PDB entry 8JPQ | X-ray diffraction, 2.70 A resolution | chains A and B

[Chain A]
Molecule: 3C-like proteinase nsp5
Source organism: Severe acute respiratory syndrome coronavirus 2
Notes: EC 3.4.22.69
Reference sequence: P0DTD1 (R1AB_SARS2); residues 1-302 here correspond to UniProt positions 3264-3565 (UniProt number = residue number + 3263)
Chain sequence (302 residues; row label = number of the first residue in the row):
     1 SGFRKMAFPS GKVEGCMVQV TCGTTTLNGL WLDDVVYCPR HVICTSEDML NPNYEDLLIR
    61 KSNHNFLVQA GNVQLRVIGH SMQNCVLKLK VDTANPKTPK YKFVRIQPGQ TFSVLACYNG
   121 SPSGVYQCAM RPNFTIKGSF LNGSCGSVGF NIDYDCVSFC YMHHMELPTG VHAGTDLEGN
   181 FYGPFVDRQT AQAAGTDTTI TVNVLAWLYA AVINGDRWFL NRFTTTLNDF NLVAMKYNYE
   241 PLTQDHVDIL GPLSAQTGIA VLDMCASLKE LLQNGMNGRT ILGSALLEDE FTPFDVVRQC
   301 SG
Curated features (UniProtKB/Swiss-Prot):
  - active site: H41 (For 3CL-PRO activity), C145 (Nucleophile)
  - cross-link (Glycyl lysine isopeptide (Lys-Gly)): K5 (interchain with G-Cter in ubiquitin), K90 (interchain with G-Cter in ubiquitin)

[Chain B]
Molecule: Ace-ala-ile-V3E
Chain sequence (4 residues; row label = number of the first residue in the row):
     1 XAIX
Modified residues: ACE (acetyl group) at position 1; V3E ((2S)-2-azanyl-3-(2-hydroxyphenyl)propanoic acid) at position 4

[Interface between chain A and chain B]
Contacting residue pairs (20):
  T24(A) - I3(B)
  T24(A) - V3E_4(B)
  T25(A) - A2(B)
  T25(A) - I3(B)
  T25(A) - V3E_4(B)
  T26(A) - A2(B)
  T26(A) - I3(B)  hydrogen bond (backbone-backbone)
  L27(A) - A2(B)  hydrophobic
  H41(A) - A2(B)
  C44(A) - V3E_4(B)
  T45(A) - V3E_4(B)
  S46(A) - V3E_4(B)
  M49(A) - V3E_4(B)
  N142(A) - I3(B)
  G143(A) - ACE_1(B)  hydrogen bond (backbone-backbone)
  G143(A) - A2(B)
  G143(A) - I3(B)
  S144(A) - ACE_1(B)  hydrogen bond (backbone-backbone)
  C145(A) - ACE_1(B)  covalent bond
  C145(A) - A2(B)  hydrogen bond (side chain-backbone)
Other interface residues (no listed pair), chain A (14 interface residues in all): H164

[Overview]
14 residues of chain A face 4 of chain B across their interface, with 1 covalent bond and 4 hydrogen bonds.
Polar pairs include C145(A)-A2(B), T26(A)-I3(B) and G143(A)-ACE_1(B). UniProt lists active-site residues
H41(A) and C145(A) on chain A.
Chain A is 3C-like proteinase nsp5 (Severe acute respiratory syndrome coronavirus 2) and chain B is
Ace-ala-ile-V3E; the structure, SARS-CoV-2 Mpro in complex with D-5-96, was determined by X-ray diffraction
together with 8GW4 and 8GWS from the same study.
